Entry 7VWX (electron microscopy, 7.60 A resolution (low resolution: residue-level contacts below are approximate; hydrogen-bond / salt-bridge calls are withheld)); this record covers chains J and K of the 29 polymer chains in the assembly.

Chain J (and K):
Protein: Chaperonin GroEL
From: Escherichia coli K-12
Notes: EC 5.6.1.7; chain K of this document is another copy of the same molecule, construct and numbering; everything in this record applies to it too
UniProtKB: P0A6F5 (CH60_ECOLI); residues 1-548 here = UniProt positions 1-548
Chain sequence (548 residues; numbered 1 to 548; the number before each row is that of its first residue):
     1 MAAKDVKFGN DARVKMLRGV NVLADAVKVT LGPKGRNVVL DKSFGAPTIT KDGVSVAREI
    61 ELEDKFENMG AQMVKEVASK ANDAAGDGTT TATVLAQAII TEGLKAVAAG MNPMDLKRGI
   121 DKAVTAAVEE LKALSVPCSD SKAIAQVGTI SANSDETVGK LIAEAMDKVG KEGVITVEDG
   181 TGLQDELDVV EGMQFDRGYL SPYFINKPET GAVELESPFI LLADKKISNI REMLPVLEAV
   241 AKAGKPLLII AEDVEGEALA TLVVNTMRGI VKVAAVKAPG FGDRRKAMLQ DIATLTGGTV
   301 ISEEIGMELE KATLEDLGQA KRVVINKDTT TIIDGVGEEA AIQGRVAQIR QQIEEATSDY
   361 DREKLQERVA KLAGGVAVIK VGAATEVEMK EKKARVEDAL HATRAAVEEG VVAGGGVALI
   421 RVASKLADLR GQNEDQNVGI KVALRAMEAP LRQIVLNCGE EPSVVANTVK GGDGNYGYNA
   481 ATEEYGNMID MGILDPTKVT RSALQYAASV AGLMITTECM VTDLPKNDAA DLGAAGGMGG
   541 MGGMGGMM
Not modelled in the structure: 1, 526-548

How chain J and chain K interact:
Residue-residue contacts (39):
  A3(J) with E61(K); L62(K); E63(K)
  K4(J) with D41(K); E59(K); E61(K); L62(K)
  F8(J) with D25(K)
  K65(J) with D41(K)
  M69(J) with V39(K)
  E76(J) with T385(K)
  K80(J) with A384(K); T385(K)
  P113(J) with R36(K)
  M114(J) with N153(K)
  V300(J) with Y203(K)
  S302(J) with Y203(K)
  E304(J) with A260(K)
  I305(J) with Y203(K); V264(K)
  Y506(J) with L183(K); A384(K)
  S509(J) with A384(K)
  V510(J) with T385(K)
  L513(J) with T385(K); E388(K)
  I515(J) with R36(K)
  T516(J) with R36(K); N37(K)
  T517(J) with R36(K)
  E518(J) with R36(K); N37(K)
  C519(J) with V38(K); V39(K)
  M520(J) with V39(K)
  V521(J) with V39(K); L40(K); D41(K)
  D523(J) with D41(K)
Also at the interface, not in a pair above, chain J (29 interface residues in all): Q72, R118, Q290, E355
Also at the interface, not in a pair above, chain K (28 interface residues in all): A26, V29, S43, P47, S154, V263, M267, K327, E386

Overview:
29 residues of chain J and 28 residues of chain K are in contact.
Chain J and chain K are both Chaperonin GroEL (Escherichia coli K-12); the structure, CryoEM structure of
football-shaped GroEL:ES2 with RuBisCO, was determined by electron microscopy.
